Entry 3PJF (X-ray diffraction, 1.90 A resolution); this record covers chains A and B.

# Chain A (and B)
Molecule: Enoyl-[acyl-carrier-protein] reductase [NADH]
From: Escherichia coli
Notes: EC 1.3.1.9; chain B of this document is another copy of the same molecule, construct and numbering; everything in this record applies to it too
Reference sequence: P0AEK4 (FABI_ECOLI); residues 1-262 here = UniProt positions 1-262
Chain sequence (270 residues; each row starts with the number of its first residue):
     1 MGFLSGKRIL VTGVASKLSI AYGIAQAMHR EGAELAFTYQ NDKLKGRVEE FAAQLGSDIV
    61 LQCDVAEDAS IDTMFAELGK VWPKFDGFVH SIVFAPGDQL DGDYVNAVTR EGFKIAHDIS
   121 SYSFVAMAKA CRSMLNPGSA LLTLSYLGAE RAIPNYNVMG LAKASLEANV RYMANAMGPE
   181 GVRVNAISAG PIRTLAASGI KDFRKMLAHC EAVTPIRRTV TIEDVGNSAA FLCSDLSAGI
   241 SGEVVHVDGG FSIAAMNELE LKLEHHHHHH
Unresolved in the structure: 1, 195-204, 259-270 (chain B: 1, 259-270)
Differences from the reference sequence: engineered mutation Val93 (Gly in P0AEK4); expression tag (263-270)
Small-molecule neighbours:
  - NAD (nicotinamide-adenine-dinucleotide): Gly13, Val14, Ala15, Ser19, Ile20, Ala21, Gln40, Leu44, Cys63, Asp64, Val65, Ala66, Ser91, Ile92, Val93, Phe94, Ile119, Leu144, Ser145, Tyr146, Lys163, Ala189, Gly190, Pro191, Ile192
  - triclosan (TCL): Val93, Phe94, Ala95, Leu100, Tyr146, Tyr156, Met159, Lys163, Pro191, Lys205
Curated features (UniProtKB/Swiss-Prot):
  - active site (Proton acceptor): Tyr146, Tyr156
  - binding site (NAD(+)): Gly13, Ser19, Ile20, Gln40, Asp64, Val65, Ile92, Lys163, Ile192 to Ala196
  - binding site (substrate): Ala95
  - site (Involved in acyl-ACP binding): Lys201, Arg204, Lys205
  - mutagenesis: Tyr146 (Y146F: Large impact on catalysis, with kcat and kcat/Km for DD-ACP decreasing by around 50-fold compared with wild-type), Tyr156 (Y156F: No effect on substrate reduction), Met159 (M159T: Triclosan resistance), Lys201 (K201A: No effect on substrate reduction; K201E: Little activity toward DD-CoA and DD-ACP), Phe203 (F203L: Triclosan resistance), Arg204 (R204A: No effect on substrate reduction; R204E: Causes a further reduction in kcat/Km for reduction of DD-ACP without affecting kcat/Km for the DD-CoA substrate), Lys205 (K205A: No effect on substrate reduction; K205E: Causes a further reduction in kcat/Km for reduction of DD-ACP without affecting kcat/Km for the DD-CoA substrate ...), Ser241 (S241F: Produces temperature-sensitive phenotype)

# Chain A / chain B interface
Contacting residue pairs (89; chain A residue first):
  Val65(A) with Arg110(B), hydrogen bond (backbone-side chain)
  Ala66(A) with Arg110(B), hydrogen bond (backbone-side chain)
  Glu67(A) with Arg110(B)
  Asp68(A) with Arg110(B), salt bridge
  Ile71(A) with Arg110(B)
  Asp103(A) with Arg132(B), salt bridge; Ala176(B)
  Tyr104(A) with Val125(B); Asn169(B), hydrogen bond; Tyr172(B), hydrophobic; Met173(B), hydrophobic
  Val105(A) with Lys129(B), hydrogen bond (backbone-side chain); Arg132(B); Met177(B), hydrophobic
  Asn106(A) with Lys129(B), hydrogen bond (backbone-side chain); Arg132(B), hydrogen bond
  Val108(A) with Tyr122(B), hydrophobic; Val125(B), hydrophobic; Lys129(B), hydrogen bond (backbone-side chain)
  Thr109(A) with Tyr122(B)
  Arg110(A) with Val65(B), hydrogen bond (side chain-backbone); Ala66(B); Glu67(B); Asp68(B), salt bridge; Ile71(B); Asp118(B), salt bridge; Tyr122(B), hydrogen bond (backbone-side chain)
  Phe113(A) with His117(B); Ser121(B); Tyr122(B); Ser165(B)
  His117(A) with Phe113(B); His117(B); Ser165(B), hydrogen bond
  Asp118(A) with Arg110(B), salt bridge
  Ser121(A) with Phe113(B)
  Tyr122(A) with Thr109(B); Arg110(B), hydrogen bond (side chain-backbone); Phe113(B), hydrophobic
  Val125(A) with Tyr104(B), hydrophobic; Val108(B), hydrophobic
  Lys129(A) with Val105(B), hydrogen bond (side chain-backbone); Asn106(B), hydrogen bond (side chain-backbone); Val108(B), hydrogen bond (side chain-backbone)
  Arg132(A) with Asp103(B), salt bridge; Val105(B); Asn106(B)
  Gly148(A) with Tyr172(B), hydrogen bond (backbone-side chain)
  Ala149(A) with Arg171(B), hydrogen bond (backbone-side chain)
  Glu150(A) with Arg171(B), hydrogen bond (backbone-side chain)
  Arg151(A) with Tyr172(B), hydrogen bond (backbone-side chain)
  Ala152(A) with Arg171(B); Tyr172(B); Asn175(B)
  Ile153(A) with Tyr172(B), hydrogen bond (backbone-side chain)
  Tyr156(A) with Tyr172(B)
  Asn157(A) with Tyr172(B)
  Gly160(A) with Tyr172(B)
  Leu161(A) with Ser165(B); Ala168(B), hydrophobic; Asn169(B); Tyr172(B), hydrophobic
  Ala164(A) with Ala164(B); Ala168(B), hydrophobic
  Ser165(A) with Phe113(B); His117(B), hydrogen bond; Leu161(B)
  Ala168(A) with Gly160(B); Leu161(B), hydrophobic; Ala164(B), hydrophobic
  Asn169(A) with Tyr104(B), hydrogen bond; Leu161(B)
  Arg171(A) with Ala149(B), hydrogen bond (side chain-backbone); Glu150(B), hydrogen bond (side chain-backbone); Ala152(B)
  Tyr172(A) with Tyr104(B), hydrophobic; Gly148(B), hydrogen bond (side chain-backbone); Arg151(B), hydrogen bond (side chain-backbone); Ala152(B); Ile153(B), hydrogen bond (side chain-backbone); Tyr156(B); Asn157(B); Gly160(B); Leu161(B), hydrophobic
  Met173(A) with Tyr104(B), hydrophobic
  Asn175(A) with Ala152(B)
  Ala176(A) with Asp103(B); Val105(B), hydrophobic
  Met177(A) with Val105(B), hydrophobic
Interface residues without a listed pair, chain A (42 interface residues in all): Lys114, Ala128
Interface residues without a listed pair, chain B (42 interface residues in all): Lys114, Ala126

# Summary
Chain A and chain B each contribute 42 residues to their interface; the contacts include 26 hydrogen bonds and
6 salt bridges. Polar pairs include Asp68(A)-Arg110(B), Asp103(A)-Arg132(B) and Arg110(A)-Asp118(B). Chain A
binds NAD and triclosan.
Chain A and chain B are both Enoyl-[acyl-carrier-protein] reductase [NADH] (Escherichia coli); the structure,
Structure of ENR G93V mutant-NAD+-triclosan complex, was determined by X-ray diffraction, deposited together
with 3PJD and 3PJE.
